4HNU - chains A and D of the 4 polymer chains in the assembly; structure by X-ray diffraction, 3.00 A resolution.

[Chain A (and D)]
Name: Pyruvate carboxylase
Organism: Staphylococcus aureus
Notes: EC 6.4.1.1; chain D of this document is another copy of the same molecule, construct and numbering; everything in this record applies to it too
UniProt: Q99UY8 (Q99UY8_STAAM); the construct lacks a stretch of the UniProt sequence and is renumbered around it, so the offset changes along the chain: 34-315 = UniProt 1-282; 317-357 = UniProt 283-323; 358-362 = UniProt 326-330; 363-513 = UniProt 332-482; 5 more segments
Amino-acid sequence (1173 residues; row label = number of the first residue in the row; note: 5 numbers in that range are skipped by the numbering (no residue carries them; nothing is unmodelled there); a row labelled like 357A-357B holds insertion residues (357A, then the next letters in order)):
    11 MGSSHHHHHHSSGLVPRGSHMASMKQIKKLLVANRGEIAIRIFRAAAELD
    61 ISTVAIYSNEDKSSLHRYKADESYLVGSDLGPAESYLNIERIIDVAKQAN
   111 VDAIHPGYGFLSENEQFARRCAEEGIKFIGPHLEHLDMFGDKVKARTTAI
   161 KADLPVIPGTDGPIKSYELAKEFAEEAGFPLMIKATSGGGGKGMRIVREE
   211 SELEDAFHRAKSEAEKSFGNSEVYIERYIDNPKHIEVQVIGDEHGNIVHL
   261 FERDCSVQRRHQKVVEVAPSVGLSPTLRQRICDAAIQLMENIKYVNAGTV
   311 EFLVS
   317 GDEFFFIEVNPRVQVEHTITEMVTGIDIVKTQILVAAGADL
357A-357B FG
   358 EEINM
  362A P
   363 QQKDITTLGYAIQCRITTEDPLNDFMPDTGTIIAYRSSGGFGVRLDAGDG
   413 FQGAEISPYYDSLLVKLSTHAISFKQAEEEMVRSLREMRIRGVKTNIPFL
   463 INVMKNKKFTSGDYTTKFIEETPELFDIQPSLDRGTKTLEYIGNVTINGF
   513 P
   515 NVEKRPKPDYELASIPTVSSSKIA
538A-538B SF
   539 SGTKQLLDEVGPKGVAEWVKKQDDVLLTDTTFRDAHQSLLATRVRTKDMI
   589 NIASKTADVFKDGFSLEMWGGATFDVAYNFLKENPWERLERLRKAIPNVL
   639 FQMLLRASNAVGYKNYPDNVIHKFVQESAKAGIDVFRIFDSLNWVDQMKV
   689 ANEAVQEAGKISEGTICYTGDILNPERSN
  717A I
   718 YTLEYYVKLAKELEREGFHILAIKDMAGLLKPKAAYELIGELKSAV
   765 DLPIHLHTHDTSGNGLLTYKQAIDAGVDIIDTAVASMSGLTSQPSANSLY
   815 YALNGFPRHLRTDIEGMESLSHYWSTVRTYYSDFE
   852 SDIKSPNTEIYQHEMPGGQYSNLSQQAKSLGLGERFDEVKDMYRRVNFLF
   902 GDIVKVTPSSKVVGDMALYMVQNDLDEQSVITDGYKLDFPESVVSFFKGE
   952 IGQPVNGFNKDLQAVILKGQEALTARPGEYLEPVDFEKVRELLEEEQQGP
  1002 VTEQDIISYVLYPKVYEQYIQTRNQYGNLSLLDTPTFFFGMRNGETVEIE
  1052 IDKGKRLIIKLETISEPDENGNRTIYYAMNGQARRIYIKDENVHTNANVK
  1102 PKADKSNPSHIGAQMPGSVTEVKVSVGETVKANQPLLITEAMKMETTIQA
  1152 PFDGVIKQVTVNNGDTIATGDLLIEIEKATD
Not modelled in the structure: 11-35, 198-204, 1094-1182 (chain D: 11-35, 169-238, 1094-1182)
Differences from the reference sequence: expression tag (11-33); engineered mutation Glu-442 (Lys411 in Q99UY8)
Bound ions: Mn2+: Asp-572, Lys-741, His-771, His-773
Residues lining bound ligands: ADP (adenosine-5'-diphosphate): Lys-152, Ile-167, Met-192, Lys-194, Glu-236, Arg-237, Tyr-238, Ile-239, Pro-242, His-244, Gln-268, His-271, Glu-311, Leu-313, Ile-323, Glu-324, Thr-478
From the paper describing this entry:
  - mutagenesis - K442E (Kd of 840 uM): decreased binding to dimer-tetramer association
  - mutagenesis - K442E: abolished catalytic activity

[Chain A / chain D interface]
Residue-residue contacts (61):
  Leu-711(A) / Asn-818(D)
  Lys-748(A) / Tyr-815(D)
  Lys-748(A) / Asn-818(D)  hydrogen bond
  Pro-749(A) / Ala-816(D)
  Lys-750(A) / Asn-818(D)
  Lys-750(A) / Gly-819(D)
  Lys-750(A) / Phe-820(D)
  Ser-776(A) / Ser-812(D)  hydrogen bond (backbone-side chain)
  Gly-777(A) / Leu-780(D)
  Asn-778(A) / Leu-780(D)
  Asn-778(A) / Ser-812(D)  hydrogen bond (side chain-backbone)
  Asn-778(A) / Ala-816(D)
  Leu-780(A) / Gly-777(D)
  Leu-780(A) / Asn-778(D)
  Leu-780(A) / Leu-781(D)  hydrophobic
  Leu-781(A) / Leu-781(D)
  Leu-781(A) / Lys-784(D)
  Leu-781(A) / Ala-816(D)  hydrophobic
  Lys-784(A) / Leu-781(D)
  Lys-784(A) / Gln-785(D)
  Gln-785(A) / Phe-820(D)
  Ala-799(A) / Ser-856(D)
  Ala-799(A) / Pro-857(D)
  Ser-800(A) / Ser-856(D)
  Ser-802(A) / Pro-857(D)
  Asn-811(A) / Thr-859(D)
  Ser-812(A) / Ser-776(D)  hydrogen bond (side chain-backbone)
  Ser-812(A) / Asn-778(D)  hydrogen bond (backbone-side chain)
  Ser-812(A) / Pro-857(D)
  Ser-812(A) / Thr-859(D)
  Tyr-815(A) / Thr-859(D)
  Tyr-815(A) / Tyr-862(D)  hydrophobic
  Tyr-815(A) / Gln-863(D)
  Ala-816(A) / Pro-749(D)
  Ala-816(A) / Asn-778(D)
  Asn-818(A) / Leu-711(D)
  Asn-818(A) / Lys-748(D)  hydrogen bond
  Asn-818(A) / Lys-750(D)
  Gly-819(A) / Lys-750(D)
  Phe-820(A) / Lys-750(D)
  Phe-820(A) / Gln-785(D)
  Glu-832(A) / Thr-859(D)  hydrogen bond
  Glu-832(A) / Glu-860(D)
  Glu-832(A) / Gln-863(D)
  His-836(A) / Glu-860(D)  salt bridge
  Arg-842(A) / Lys-855(D)
  Glu-849(A) / Lys-855(D)  salt bridge
  Lys-855(A) / Glu-849(D)  salt bridge
  Ser-856(A) / Ala-799(D)  hydrogen bond (side chain-backbone)
  Ser-856(A) / Ser-800(D)  hydrogen bond (side chain-backbone)
  Pro-857(A) / Ala-799(D)
  Thr-859(A) / Asn-811(D)
  Thr-859(A) / Ser-812(D)
  Thr-859(A) / Tyr-815(D)
  Thr-859(A) / Glu-832(D)  hydrogen bond
  Glu-860(A) / Glu-832(D)
  Glu-860(A) / His-836(D)  salt bridge
  Tyr-862(A) / Tyr-815(D)  hydrophobic
  Gln-863(A) / Tyr-815(D)  hydrogen bond
  Lys-879(A) / Glu-525(D)
  Lys-891(A) / His-836(D)
Interface residues without a listed pair, chain A (37 interface residues in all): Ser-809, Leu-813, Tyr-871
Interface residues without a listed pair, chain D (36 interface residues in all): Met-801, Ser-802, Ser-809, Arg-842, Lys-891

[Summary]
37 residues of chain A face 36 of chain D across their interface; the contacts include 11 hydrogen bonds and 4
salt bridges. Polar contacts include His-836(A)/Glu-860(D), Glu-849(A)/Lys-855(D) and Lys-748(A)/Asn-818(D).
Chain A binds ADP. The paper reports that K442E of chain A reduces binding to dimer-tetramer association;
K442E of chain A abolishes catalytic activity.
Both chains are Pyruvate carboxylase (Staphylococcus aureus). Entry 4HNU (crystal structure of K442E mutant of
S. aureus Pyruvate carboxylase) was determined by X-ray diffraction, deposited together with 4HNT and 4HNV.
